PDB entry 8QPR | electron microscopy, 3.80 A resolution | chains D and E of the 3 polymer chains in the assembly

== Chain D ==
Molecule: IgG light chain - FAB
Organism: Homo sapiens
Notes: antibody fragment or engineered binder
Chain sequence (216 residues; each row starts with the number of its first residue):
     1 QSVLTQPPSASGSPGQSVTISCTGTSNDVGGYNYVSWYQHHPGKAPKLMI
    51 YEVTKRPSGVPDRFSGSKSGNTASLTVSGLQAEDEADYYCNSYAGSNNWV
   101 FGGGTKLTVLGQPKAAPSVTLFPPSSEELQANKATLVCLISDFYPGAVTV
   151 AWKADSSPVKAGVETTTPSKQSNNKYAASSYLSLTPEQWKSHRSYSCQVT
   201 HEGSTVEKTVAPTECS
Not modelled in the structure: 1-2, 112-216
Disulfides: C22-C90

== Chain E ==
Molecule: IgG heavy chain - FAB
Organism: Homo sapiens
Notes: antibody fragment or engineered binder
Chain sequence (229 residues; each row starts with the number of its first residue):
     1 QVQLVQSGAEVKKPGASVKVSCRASGYTFTGYYIHWVRQAPGQGLEWMGW
    51 SSPISGATNYTQKFQGRVTLTTDTSINTAYMELSRLRPDDTAVYYCARDI
   101 AFAIVTGSLDPWGQGTLVTVSSASTKGPSVFPLAPSSKSTSGGTAALGCL
   151 VKDYFPEPVTVSWNSGALTSGVHTFPAVLQSSGLYSLSSVVTVPSSSLGT
   201 QTYICNVNHKPSNTKVDKRVEPKSCDKTH
Not modelled in the structure: 124-229
Disulfides: C22-C96
Covalently attached groups: glycan linked to N59
What the authors report for this chain:
  - post-translational modification sites: N59

== Chain D / chain E interface ==
Residue-residue contacts (25; chain D residue first):
  Y34(D) with T106(E)
  Y38(D) with G107(E), hydrogen bond (side chain-backbone); L109(E), hydrogen bond (side chain-backbone)
  H40(D) with Q39(E), hydrogen bond
  G43(D) with Y95(E)
  K44(D) with Y95(E)
  A45(D) with W112(E), hydrophobic; G113(E)
  P46(D) with W112(E)
  L48(D) with S108(E); L109(E); D110(E)
  Y51(D) with S108(E)
  E52(D) with T106(E)
  Y89(D) with L45(E)
  N97(D) with W47(E); W50(E)
  N98(D) with W47(E); Y60(E); T61(E)
  W99(D) with W47(E); T106(E); G107(E)
  F101(D) with L45(E), hydrophobic
  G103(D) with G44(E)
Also at the interface, not in a pair above, chain D (17 interface residues in all): G102
Also at the interface, not in a pair above, chain E (18 interface residues in all): H35, N59, I100

== Overview ==
The interface between chain D and chain E involves 17 residues on one side and 18 on the other, with 3
hydrogen bonds. Among the polar pairs are Y38(D)-G107(E), Y38(D)-L109(E) and H40(D)-Q39(E). From the paper: a
modification site at N59(E).
Here chain D is IgG light chain - FAB and chain E is IgG heavy chain - FAB, both from Homo sapiens. Entry 8QPR
(SARS-CoV-2 S protein bound to human neutralising antibody UZGENT_G5) was determined by electron microscopy
together with 8QQ0 from the same study.
